8GO8 - chains B and M of the 8 polymer chains in the assembly; structure by electron microscopy, 3.41 A resolution.

== Chain B ==
Protein: Beta-arrestin-1
Source organism: Rattus norvegicus
Reference sequence: P29066 (ARRB1_RAT); residues 1-418 here = UniProt positions 1-418
Amino-acid sequence (418 residues; numbered 1 to 418; the number before each row is that of its first residue):
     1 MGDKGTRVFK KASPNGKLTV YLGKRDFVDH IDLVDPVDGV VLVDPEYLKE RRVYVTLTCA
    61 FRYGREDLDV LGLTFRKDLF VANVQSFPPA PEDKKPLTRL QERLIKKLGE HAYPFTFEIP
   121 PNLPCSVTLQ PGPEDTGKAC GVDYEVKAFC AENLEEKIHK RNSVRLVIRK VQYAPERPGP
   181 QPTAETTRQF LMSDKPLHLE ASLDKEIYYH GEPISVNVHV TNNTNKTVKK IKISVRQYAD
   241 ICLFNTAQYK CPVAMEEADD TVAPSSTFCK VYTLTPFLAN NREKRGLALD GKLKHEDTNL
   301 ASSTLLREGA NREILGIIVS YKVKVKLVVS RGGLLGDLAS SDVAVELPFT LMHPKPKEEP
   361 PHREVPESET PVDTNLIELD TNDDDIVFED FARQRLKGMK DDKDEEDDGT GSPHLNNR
Not modelled in the structure: 1-6, 369-418
Curated features (UniProtKB/Swiss-Prot):
  - binding site (1D-myo-inositol hexakisphosphate): Lys-250, Met-255, Lys-324, Lys-326
  - modified residue: Tyr-47 (Phosphotyrosine), Ser-412 (Phosphoserine)
  - mutagenesis: Val-53 (V53D: Inhibits internalization of EDNRA, EDNRB and ADRB2. No effect on interaction with SRC; impairs ADRB2- and HTR1A-mediated ERK phosphorylation; impairs sequestration of ADRB2), Pro-91 (P91G: Impairs interaction with SRC; impairs ADRB2- and HTR1A-mediated ERK phosphorylation; no effect on sequestration of ADRB2; when associated with E-121), Pro-121 (P121E: Impairs interaction with SRC; impairs ADRB2- and HTR1A-mediated ERK phosphorylation; no effect on sequestration of ADRB2; when associated with G-91), Ser-412 (S412A: Abolishes phosphorylation and inhibits ADRB2 endocytosis; no effect on interaction with ADRB2; S412D: Impairs interaction with SRC ...)

== Chain M ==
Protein: Fab30 light chain
Source organism: Mus musculus
Amino-acid sequence (215 residues; each row starts with the number of its first residue):
     1 SDIQMTQSPS SLSASVGDRV TITCRASQSV SSAVAWYQQK PGKAPKLLIY SASSLYSGVP
    61 SRFSGSRSGT DFTLTISSLQ PEDFATYYCQ QYKYVPVTFG QGTKVEIKRT VAAPSVFIFP
   121 PSDSQLKSGT ASVVCLLNNF YPREAKVQWK VDNALQSGNS QESVTEQDSK DSTYSLSSTL
   181 TLSKADYEKH KVYACEVTHQ GLSSPVTKSF NRGEC
Not modelled in the structure: 152-156, 191-215
Disulfide bonds: Cys-24/Cys-89

== How chain B and chain M interact ==
Residue-residue contacts (11; chain B residue first):
  Arg-7(B) / Ser-32(M)
  Glu-359(B) / Tyr-50(M)
  Glu-359(B) / Ser-51(M)  hydrogen bond
  Val-365(B) / Tyr-92(M)
  Val-365(B) / Lys-93(M)
  Pro-366(B) / Tyr-92(M)
  Pro-366(B) / Lys-93(M)
  Pro-366(B) / Val-95(M)
  Glu-367(B) / Lys-93(M)  hydrogen bond (backbone-backbone)
  Glu-367(B) / Tyr-94(M)
  Glu-367(B) / Val-95(M)  hydrogen bond (backbone-backbone)
Interface residues without a listed pair, chain B (7 interface residues in all): Lys-357, Ser-368
Interface residues without a listed pair, chain M (8 interface residues in all): Ser-31

== Summary ==
The interface between chain B and chain M involves 7 residues on one side and 8 on the other, with 3 hydrogen
bonds. Polar pairs include Glu-359(B)/Ser-51(M), Glu-367(B)/Lys-93(M) and Glu-367(B)/Val-95(M).
Chain B is Beta-arrestin-1 (Rattus norvegicus) and chain M is Fab30 light chain (Mus musculus); the structure,
Structure of beta-arrestin1 in complex with a phosphopeptide corresponding to the human C5a anaphylatoxin
chemotactic receptor ..., was determined by electron microscopy, deposited together with 8GOC, 8GOO, 8GP3,
8I0N, 8I0Q, 8I0Z and 8I10.
